2FHG - chains G and V of the 28 polymer chains in the assembly; structure by X-ray diffraction, 3.23 A resolution.

== Chain G (and V) ==
Molecule: proteasome, beta subunit
From: Mycobacterium tuberculosis
Notes: chain V of this document is another copy of the same molecule, construct and numbering; everything in this record applies to it too
Chain sequence (240 residues; numbered 301 to 540; the number before each row is that of its first residue):
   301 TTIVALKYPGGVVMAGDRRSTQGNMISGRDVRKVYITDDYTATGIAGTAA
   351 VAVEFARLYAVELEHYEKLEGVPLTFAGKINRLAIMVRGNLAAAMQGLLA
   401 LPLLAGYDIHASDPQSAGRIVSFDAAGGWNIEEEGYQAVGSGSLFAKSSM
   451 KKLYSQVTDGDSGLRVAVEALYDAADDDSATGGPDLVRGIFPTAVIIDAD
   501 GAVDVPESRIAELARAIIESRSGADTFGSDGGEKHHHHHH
Disordered / not traced: 523-540
Differences from the reference sequence: expression tag (535-540)

== Chain G / chain V interface ==
Residue-residue contacts (31):
  Asn324(G) with Asp478(V); Ser479(V), hydrogen bond (backbone-backbone); Ala480(V)
  Met325(G) with Phe445(V), hydrophobic; Asp477(V)
  Ile326(G) with Asp477(V), hydrogen bond (backbone-backbone); Asp478(V); Ser479(V)
  Arg329(G) with Asp476(V), salt bridge; Asp477(V), salt bridge
  Phe445(G) with Met325(V), hydrophobic
  Tyr472(G) with Val487(V)
  Asp476(G) with Arg329(V), salt bridge; Arg488(V), salt bridge
  Asp477(G) with Met325(V); Ile326(V), hydrogen bond (backbone-backbone); Arg329(V), salt bridge
  Asp478(G) with Asn324(V); Ile326(V)
  Ser479(G) with Asn324(V), hydrogen bond (backbone-backbone); Ile326(V); Ser479(V)
  Ala480(G) with Asn324(V)
  Val487(G) with Tyr472(V); Ile518(V); Arg521(V); Ser522(V)
  Arg488(G) with Asp476(V), salt bridge
  Ile518(G) with Val487(V)
  Arg521(G) with Val487(V)
  Ser522(G) with Val487(V)
Also at the interface, not in a pair above, chain G (17 interface residues in all): Ser441
Also at the interface, not in a pair above, chain V (17 interface residues in all): Ser441

== In short ==
Chain G and chain V each contribute 17 residues to their interface; the contacts include 4 hydrogen bonds and
6 salt bridges. Among the polar pairs are Arg329(G)-Asp476(V), Arg329(G)-Asp477(V) and Asp476(G)-Arg488(V).
Chain G and chain V are both proteasome, beta subunit (Mycobacterium tuberculosis); the structure, Crystal
Structure of Mycobacterial Tuberculosis Proteasome, was determined by X-ray diffraction (same publication as
2FHH).
